5MTP - chains B and E of the 4 polymer chains in the assembly; structure by X-ray diffraction, 2.00 A resolution.

== Chain B (and E) ==
Name: Enoyl-[acyl-carrier-protein] reductase [NADH]
Organism: Mycobacterium tuberculosis CDC1551
Notes: EC 1.3.1.9; chain E of this document is another copy of the same molecule, construct and numbering; everything in this record applies to it too
Reference sequence: P9WGR0 (INHA_MYCTO); numbering as in UniProt (aligned over 1-269)
Chain sequence (289 residues; each row starts with the number of its first residue; numbers below 1 keep their minus sign (Met-19 is residue -19)):
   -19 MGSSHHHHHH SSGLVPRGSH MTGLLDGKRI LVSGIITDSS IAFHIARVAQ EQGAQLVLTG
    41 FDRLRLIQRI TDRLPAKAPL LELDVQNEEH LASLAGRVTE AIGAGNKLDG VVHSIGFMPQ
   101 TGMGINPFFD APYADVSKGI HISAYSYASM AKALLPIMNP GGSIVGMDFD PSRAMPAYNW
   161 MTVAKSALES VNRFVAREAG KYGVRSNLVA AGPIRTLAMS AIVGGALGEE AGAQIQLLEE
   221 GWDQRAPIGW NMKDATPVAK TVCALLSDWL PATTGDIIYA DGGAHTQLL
Unresolved in the structure: -19 to 1
Differences from the reference sequence: initiating methionine (-19); expression tag (-18 to 0)
Ligand contacts:
  - 53K (2-(2-methylphenoxy)-5-[(4-phenyl-1H-1,2,3-triazol-1-yl)methyl]phenol): Gly96, Phe97, Met98, Met103, Phe149, Met155, Pro156, Ala157, Tyr158, Met161, Lys165, Pro193, Thr196, Ala198, Met199, Ile202, Gln214, Leu217, Leu218, Trp222
  - NAD (nicotinamide-adenine-dinucleotide): Gly14, Ile15, Ile16, Ser20, Ile21, Phe41, Leu63, Asp64, Val65, Gln66, Ser94, Ile95, Gly96, Phe97, Ile122, Met147, Asp148, Phe149, Tyr158, Met161, Lys165, Ala191, Gly192, Pro193, Ile194, Thr196, Leu197, Ala198, Met199
UniProt features mapped onto this chain:
  - binding site (NAD(+)): Ser20, Ile21, Asp64, Val65, Ile95, Gly96, Lys165, Ile194
  - binding site (substrate): Tyr158
  - site: Phe149 (May act as an intermediate that passes the hydride ion from NADH to the substrate), Tyr158 (Transition state stabilizer)
  - modified residue: Thr266 (Phosphothreonine)
What the authors report for this chain:
  - binding site for 53K: Gly96, Phe149, Tyr158, Ala198, Met199, Ile202, Val203, Gln214, Leu217, Leu218

== Interface between chain B and chain E ==
Pairs across the interface (66):
  Thr2(B) with Thr2(E), hydrogen bond (backbone-side chain)
  Leu4(B) with Leu4(E), hydrophobic; Trp249(E), hydrophobic
  Val28(B) with Trp249(E), hydrophobic
  Gln32(B) with Trp249(E)
  Arg173(B) with Thr266(E); Gln267(E), hydrogen bond (backbone-side chain)
  Ala176(B) with Pro227(E)
  Arg177(B) with Gln267(E), hydrogen bond; Leu269(E), hydrogen bond (side chain-backbone)
  Gly180(B) with Pro227(E)
  Pro227(B) with Ala176(E); Gly180(E)
  Ile228(B) with Pro251(E)
  Trp230(B) with Ala252(E), hydrophobic
  Pro237(B) with Pro251(E), hydrophobic; Ala252(E), hydrophobic
  Lys240(B) with Asp248(E), hydrogen bond (side chain-backbone); Trp249(E)
  Thr241(B) with Trp249(E); Leu250(E)
  Ala244(B) with Trp249(E); Leu250(E), hydrophobic
  Asp248(B) with Lys240(E), hydrogen bond (backbone-side chain)
  Trp249(B) with Leu4(E), hydrophobic; Val28(E), hydrophobic; Gln32(E); Lys240(E); Thr241(E); Ala244(E)
  Leu250(B) with Thr241(E); Ala244(E), hydrophobic
  Pro251(B) with Ile228(E); Pro237(E), hydrophobic
  Ala252(B) with Ile228(E), hydrophobic; Trp230(E), hydrophobic; Pro237(E), hydrophobic; Tyr259(E); Ala260(E); Asp261(E), hydrogen bond (backbone-backbone); Gly262(E), hydrogen bond (backbone-backbone); Gly263(E)
  Thr253(B) with Tyr259(E), hydrogen bond (side chain-backbone)
  Thr254(B) with Gly262(E); Gly263(E); Thr266(E)
  Gly255(B) with Thr266(E)
  Asp256(B) with Tyr259(E); His265(E), salt bridge
  Ile258(B) with Ile258(E), hydrophobic
  Tyr259(B) with Ala252(E); Thr253(E), hydrogen bond (backbone-side chain); Asp256(E)
  Ala260(B) with Ala252(E)
  Asp261(B) with Ala252(E), hydrogen bond (backbone-backbone)
  Gly262(B) with Ala252(E), hydrogen bond (backbone-backbone); Thr254(E)
  Gly263(B) with Ala252(E); Thr254(E)
  His265(B) with Asp256(E), salt bridge
  Thr266(B) with Arg173(E); Thr254(E); Gly255(E)
  Gln267(B) with Arg173(E), hydrogen bond (side chain-backbone); Arg177(E), hydrogen bond
  Leu269(B) with Arg177(E), hydrogen bond (backbone-side chain)
Interface residues without a listed pair, chain B (37 interface residues in all): Val184, Arg185, Cys243
Interface residues without a listed pair, chain E (37 interface residues in all): Val184, Arg185, Cys243

== Summary ==
The chain B/chain E interface involves 37 residues from each chain; the contacts include 15 hydrogen bonds and
2 salt bridges. Polar contacts include Asp256(B)-His265(E), Thr2(B)-Thr2(E) and Arg173(B)-Gln267(E). Chain B
binds NAD and compound 53K. From the paper: a binding site for 53K at Gly96(B), Phe149(B) and Tyr158(B) among
others.
Chain B and chain E are both Enoyl-[acyl-carrier-protein] reductase [NADH] (Mycobacterium tuberculosis
CDC1551); the structure, Crystal structure of M. tuberculosis InhA inhibited by PT514, was determined by X-ray
diffraction (same publication as 5MTQ, 5MTR, 5UGS, 5UGT and 5UGU).
